Entry 4YHH (X-ray diffraction, 3.42 A resolution); this record covers chains A and I of the 21 polymer chains in the assembly.

# Chain A
Molecule: 16S ribosomal RNA
Source organism: Thermus thermophilus HB8
Sequence (1507 nucleotides; row label = number of the first residue in the row; note: 42 numbers in that range are skipped by the numbering (no residue carries them; nothing is unmodelled there); a row labelled like 190A-190L holds insertion residues (190A, then the next letters in order)):
     3 GUUGGAGAGU UUGAUCCUGG CUCAGGGUGA ACGCUGGCGG CGUGCCUAAG ACAUGCAAGU
    63 CGUGCGGG
    73 CCGCGGGGUU UU
    88 ACUCCG
    95 UGGUC
   101 AGCGGCGGAC GGGUGAGUAA CGCGUGGGU
  129A G
   130 ACCUACCCGG AAGAGGGGGA CAACCCGGGG AAACUCGGGC UAAUCCCCCA UGUGGACCCG
   190 C
190A-190L CCCUUGGGGUGU
   191 GUCCAAAGGG CUUU
   216 GCCCGCUUCC GGAUGGGCCC GCGUCCCAUC AGCUAGUUGG UGGGGUAAUG GCCCACCAAG
   276 GCGACGACGG GUAGCCGGUC UGAGAGGAUG GCCGGCCACA GGGGCACUGA GACACGGGCC
   336 CCACUCCUAC GGGAGGCAGC AGUUAGGAAU CUUCCGCAAU GGGCGCAAGC CUGACGGAGC
   396 GACGCCGCUU GGAGGAAGAA GCCCUUCGGG GUGUAAACUC CUGAA
   442 CCCGGGACGA AACCCCCGAC GA
   474 GGGGACUGAC GGUACCGGG
   494 GUAAUAGCGC CGGCCAACUC CGUGCCAGCA GCCGCGGUAA UACGGAGGGC GCGAGCGUUA
   554 CCCGGAUUCA CUGGGCGUAA AGGGCGUGUA GGCGGCCUGG GGCGUCCCAU GUGAAAGACC
   614 ACGGCUCAAC CGUGGGGGAG CGUGGGAUAC GCUCAGGCUA GACGGUGGGA GAGGGUGGUG
   674 GAAUUCCCGG AGUAGCGGUG AAAUGCGCAG AUACCGGGAG GAACGCCGAU GGCGAAGGCA
   734 GCCACCUGGU CCACCCGUGA CGCUGAGGCG CGAAAGCGUG GGGAGCAAAC CGGAUUAGAU
   794 ACCCGGGUAG UCCACGCCCU AAACGAUGCG CGCUAGGUCU CUGGGUCU
   848 CCUGGGGGCC GAAGCUAACG CGUUAAGCGC GCCGCCUGGG GAGUACGGCC GCAAGGCUGA
   908 AACUCAAAGG AAUUGACGGG GGCCCGCACA AGCGGUGGAG CAUGUGGUUU AAUUCGAAGC
   968 AACGCGAAGA ACCUUACCAG GCCUUGACAU GCUAGG
 1003A G
  1004 AACCCGGGUG AAAGCCUGGG GUGCCCC
1030A-1030D GCGA
  1031 GGGGAGCCCU AGCACAGGUG CUGCAUGGCC GUCGUCAGCU CGUGCCGUGA GGUGUUGGGU
  1091 UAAGUCCCGC AACGAGCGCA ACCCCCGCCG UUAGUUGCCA GCGGUUCGGC CGGGCACUCU
  1151 AACGGGACUG CCCGCGAAA
  1171 GCGGGAGGAA GGAGGGGACG ACGUCUGGUC AGCAUGGCCC UUACGGCCUG GGCGACACAC
  1231 GUGCUACAAU GCCCACUACA AAGCGAUGCC ACCCGGCAAC GGGGAGCUAA UCGCAAAAAG
  1291 GUGGGCCCAG UUCGGAUUGG GGUCUGCAAC CCGACCCCAU GAAGCCGGAA UCGCUAGUAA
  1351 UCGCGGAUCA G
 1361A C
  1362 CAUGCCGCGG UGAAUACGUU CCCGGGCCUU GUACACACCG CCCGUCACGC CAUGGGAGCG
  1422 GGCUCUACCC GAAGUCGCCG GG
  1446 AGCCUACGGG
  1459 CAGGCGCCGA GGGUAGGGCC CGUGACUGGG GCGAAGUCGU AACAAGGUAG CUGUACCGGA
  1519 AGGUGCGGCU GGAU
Ion coordination: Mg2+ site 1 near G21 (its only coordinating residue here); Mg2+ site 2 near C48 (its only coordinating residue here); Mg2+ site 3 near A53 (its only coordinating residue here); Mg2+ site 4 near A195 (its only coordinating residue here); Mg2+ site 5 near G289 (its only coordinating residue here); Mg2+ site 6 near G297 (its only coordinating residue here); Mg2+ site 7: G299, G558; Mg2+ site 8: C307, C308; Mg2+ site 9 near A315 (its only coordinating residue here); Mg2+ site 10 near C352 (its only coordinating residue here); Mg2+ site 11: G450, A452; Mg2+ site 12: G506, A509, A510; 36 more Mg2+ sites not listed
Residues lining bound ligands: tigecycline (T1C): U531, A965, G966, U1052, G1053, C1054, A1055, C1195, U1196, G1197, G1198
Reported in the primary citation:
  - binding site for tigecycline: C1054, C1195, G1198
  - Mg2+ coordination: G966, C1054
  - conformationally variable residues: C1054
  - binding site for Mg2+: G966

# Chain I
Name: 30S ribosomal protein S9
Source organism: Thermus thermophilus HB8
Reference sequence: P80374 (RS9_THET8); numbering as in UniProt (aligned over 2-128)
Chain sequence (127 residues; row label = number of the first residue in the row):
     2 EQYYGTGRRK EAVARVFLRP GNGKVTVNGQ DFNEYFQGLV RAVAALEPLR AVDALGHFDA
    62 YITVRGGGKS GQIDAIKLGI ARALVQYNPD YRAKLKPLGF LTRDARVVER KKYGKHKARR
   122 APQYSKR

# Chain A / chain I interface
Residue-residue contacts (117):
  G942(A) with Gln124(I), base contact
  U943(A) with Gln124(I), hydrogen bond to the sugar
  G966(A) with Lys127(I), sugar contact; Arg128(I), sugar contact
  C967(A) with Tyr125(I), sugar contact; Arg128(I), sugar contact
  C970(A) with Lys127(I), base contact
  C1116(A) with Val108(I), sugar contact
  G1117(A) with Arg104(I), salt bridge to the phosphate
  C1118(A) with Arg9(I), salt bridge to the phosphate; Arg104(I), salt bridge to the phosphate
  C1119(A) with Thr7(I), phosphate contact; Arg9(I), salt bridge to the phosphate; Arg83(I), salt bridge to the phosphate
  C1128(A) with Arg16(I), sugar contact
  C1129(A) with Arg16(I), sugar contact; Arg66(I), salt bridge to the phosphate
  A1130(A) with Gln3(I), hydrogen bond to the sugar; Arg16(I), salt bridge to the phosphate; Phe18(I), sugar contact; Arg20(I), hydrogen bond to the phosphate; Tyr62(I), phosphate contact
  G1131(A) with Arg20(I), salt bridge to the phosphate
  A1146(A) with Arg16(I), hydrogen bond to the base
  C1147(A) with Tyr5(I), hydrogen bond to the sugar; Arg16(I), hydrogen bond to the base
  U1148(A) with Thr7(I), phosphate contact; Val14(I), phosphate contact; Arg16(I), sugar contact
  C1149(A) with Arg9(I), salt bridge to the phosphate; Val14(I), phosphate contact
  G1177(A) with Lys97(I), salt bridge to the phosphate; Pro98(I), phosphate contact
  G1178(A) with Arg93(I), salt bridge to the phosphate; Lys97(I), base contact
  A1179(A) with Arg93(I), salt bridge to the phosphate; Leu102(I), sugar contact; Thr103(I), hydrogen bond to the phosphate; Arg104(I), hydrogen bond to the sugar
  A1180(A) with Thr103(I), hydrogen bond to the phosphate
  G1186(A) with Glu110(I), sugar contact; Lys113(I), phosphate contact; Arg120(I), salt bridge to the phosphate
  G1187(A) with Arg111(I), hydrogen bond to the sugar; Lys113(I), salt bridge to the phosphate
  A1188(A) with Tyr114(I), hydrogen bond to the phosphate
  C1230(A) with Lys127(I), hydrogen bond to the sugar
  U1232(A) with Gln124(I), phosphate contact; Tyr125(I), phosphate contact; Ser126(I), hydrogen bond to the phosphate
  G1233(A) with His117(I), sugar contact; Pro123(I), phosphate contact; Gln124(I), hydrogen bond to the phosphate
  A1248(A) with Tyr36(I), sugar contact; Lys70(I), hydrogen bond to the sugar
  C1249(A) with Tyr36(I), sugar contact; Gly67(I), hydrogen bond to the sugar; Gly68(I), hydrogen bond to the sugar; Gly69(I), base contact; Lys70(I), sugar contact; Gln73(I), hydrogen bond to the sugar
  A1250(A) with Glu12(I), phosphate contact; Arg66(I), phosphate contact; Gly67(I), hydrogen bond to the phosphate; Gly68(I), sugar contact
  A1251(A) with Glu12(I), sugar contact; Gly67(I), phosphate contact
  G1290(A) with Leu40(I), sugar contact
  G1291(A) with Gln38(I), sugar contact; Gly39(I), sugar contact
  U1341(A) with Ser126(I), sugar contact
  C1342(A) with Gln124(I), sugar contact; Tyr125(I), phosphate contact; Arg128(I), salt bridge to the phosphate
  G1343(A) with Arg121(I), hydrogen bond to the sugar; Ala122(I), sugar contact; Tyr125(I), phosphate contact
  C1344(A) with Arg120(I), sugar contact
  U1345(A) with Arg120(I), salt bridge to the phosphate
  A1346(A) with Arg120(I), salt bridge to the phosphate
  G1347(A) with Arg10(I), hydrogen bond to the base; Arg107(I), salt bridge to the phosphate; Val108(I), sugar contact
  U1348(A) with Val109(I), phosphate contact; Glu110(I), hydrogen bond to the phosphate; Arg120(I), phosphate contact
  A1349(A) with Lys118(I), salt bridge to the phosphate; Arg120(I), hydrogen bond to the phosphate; Arg121(I), hydrogen bond to the phosphate
  A1350(A) with Lys118(I), phosphate contact; Arg121(I), salt bridge to the phosphate
  U1351(A) with Lys118(I), hydrogen bond to the base
  C1366(A) with His117(I), salt bridge to the phosphate
  C1367(A) with Lys112(I), salt bridge to the phosphate; Tyr114(I), phosphate contact; Gly115(I), hydrogen bond to the phosphate; Lys116(I), phosphate contact
  G1368(A) with Arg111(I), salt bridge to the phosphate; Lys112(I), salt bridge to the phosphate; Lys113(I), hydrogen bond to the phosphate; Tyr114(I), hydrogen bond to the phosphate
  C1369(A) with Arg111(I), phosphate contact; Lys112(I), hydrogen bond to the phosphate
  G1370(A) with Glu12(I), phosphate contact
  G1371(A) with Lys11(I), phosphate contact; Glu12(I), phosphate contact; Gly68(I), sugar contact; Gly69(I), hydrogen bond to the phosphate; Val109(I), phosphate contact
  U1372(A) with Lys11(I), salt bridge to the phosphate; Gly69(I), phosphate contact; Lys70(I), phosphate contact; Ser71(I), hydrogen bond to the phosphate; Gly72(I), hydrogen bond to the phosphate
  G1373(A) with Lys11(I), base contact; Arg42(I), salt bridge to the phosphate; Ser71(I), hydrogen bond to the phosphate
Interface residues without a listed pair, chain A (56 interface residues in all): A969, A1176, G1231, U1292
Interface residues without a listed pair, chain I (55 interface residues in all): Asp105, Ala106

# Overview
56 residues of chain A and 55 residues of chain I are in contact, with 33 hydrogen bonds and 26 salt bridges.
Polar contacts include A1146(A)-Arg16(I), C1147(A)-Arg16(I) and G1347(A)-Arg10(I). Ligands of chain A:
tigecycline. From the paper: a binding site for tigecycline at C1054(A), C1195(A) and G1198(A); a binding site
for Mg2+ at G966(A).
Chain A is 16S ribosomal RNA and chain I is 30S ribosomal protein S9, both from Thermus thermophilus HB8; the
structure, Crystal structure of the 30S ribosomal subunit from Thermus thermophilus in complex with
tigecycline, was determined by X-ray diffraction.
